Entry 6C12 (X-ray diffraction, 2.15 A resolution); this record covers chains B and D.

Chain B:
Protein: Succinate dehydrogenase flavoprotein subunit
From: Escherichia coli (strain K12)
Notes: EC 1.3.5.1
UniProt: P0AC41 (SDHA_ECOLI); residues 1-588 here = UniProt positions 1-588
Sequence (588 residues; row label = number of the first residue in the row):
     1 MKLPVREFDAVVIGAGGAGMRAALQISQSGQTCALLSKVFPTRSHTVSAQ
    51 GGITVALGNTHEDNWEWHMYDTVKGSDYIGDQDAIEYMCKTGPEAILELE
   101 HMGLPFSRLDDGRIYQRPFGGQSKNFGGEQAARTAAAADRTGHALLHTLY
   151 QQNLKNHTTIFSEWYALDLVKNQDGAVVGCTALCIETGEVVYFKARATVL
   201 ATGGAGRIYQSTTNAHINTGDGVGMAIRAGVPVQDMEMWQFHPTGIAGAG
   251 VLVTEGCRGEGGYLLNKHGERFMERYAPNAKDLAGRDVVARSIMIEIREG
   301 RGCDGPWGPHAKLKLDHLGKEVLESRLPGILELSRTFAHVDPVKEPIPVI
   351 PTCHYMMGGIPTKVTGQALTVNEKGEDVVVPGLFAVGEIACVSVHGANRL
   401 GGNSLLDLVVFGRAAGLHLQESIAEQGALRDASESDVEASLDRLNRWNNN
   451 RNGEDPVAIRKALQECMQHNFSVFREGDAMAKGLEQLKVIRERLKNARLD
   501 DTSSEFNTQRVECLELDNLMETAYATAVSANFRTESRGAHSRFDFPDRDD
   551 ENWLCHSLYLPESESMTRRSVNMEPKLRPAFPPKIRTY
Not modelled in the structure: 53-63, 103-137, 584-588
Covalently attached groups: flavin-adenine dinucleotide (FAD) linked to His45
Bound ions: Na+: Met356, Met357, Gly358, Glu388, Ala390
Small-molecule neighbours: FAD (flavin-adenine dinucleotide): Ile13, Gly14, Ala15, Gly16, Gly17, Ala18, Gly19, Leu36, Ser37, Lys38, Val39, Ser44, Thr46, Ser48, Ala49, Gln50, Trp164, Tyr165, Ala166, Ala201, Thr202, Gly203, Gly204, Thr213, Asn214, Asn218, Asp221, Met225, His354, Tyr355, Gly387, Glu388, Arg399, Gly402, Asn403, Ser404, Leu405, Leu408
Curated features (UniProtKB/Swiss-Prot):
  - active site: Arg286 (Proton acceptor)
  - binding site (FAD): Gly14 to Gly19, Asp221, Glu388, Ser404, Leu405
  - binding site (substrate): His242, Thr254, His354, Arg399
  - modified residue: His45 (Tele-8alpha-FAD histidine), Lys267 (N6-acetyllysine)
  - mutagenesis: Glu186 (E186M: Allows recovery of protein cross-linked to SdhE, SdhA is flavinylated), Thr187 (T187M: No recovery of protein cross-linked to SdhE, SdhA is flavinylated)
From the paper describing this entry:
  - binding site for flavin-adenine dinucleotide: His45

Chain D:
Protein: FAD assembly factor SdhE
From: Escherichia coli (strain K12)
UniProt: P64559 (SDHE_ECOLI); numbering as in UniProt (aligned over 2-88)
Sequence (101 residues; numbered -12 to 88; the number before each row is that of its first residue; numbers below 1 keep their minus sign (Met-12 is residue -12)):
   -12 MGSSHHHHHHSQDPDINNKARIHWACRRGMRELDISIMPFFEHEYDSLSD
    38 DEKRIFIRLLECDDPDLFNWLMNHGKPADAELEMMVRLIQTRNRERGPVA
    88 I
Not modelled in the structure: -12 to 1, 88
Sequence notes: expression tag (-12 to 1)
Curated features (UniProtKB/Swiss-Prot):
  - mutagenesis: Arg14 (R14A: Flavinylates both FrdA and SdhA), Glu19 (E19A: Flavinylates FrdA but not SdhA)

How chain B and chain D interact:
Contacting residue pairs (57; chain B residue first):
  Lys38(B) - Trp11(D)  hydrogen bond (backbone-side chain)
  Arg43(B) - Ala12(D)
  Arg43(B) - Arg14(D)
  Arg43(B) - Arg15(D)
  Arg43(B) - Gly16(D)  hydrogen bond (backbone-backbone)
  Arg43(B) - Leu47(D)  hydrogen bond (side chain-backbone)
  Arg43(B) - Asp51(D)
  Ser44(B) - Gly16(D)
  His45(B) - Gly16(D)  hydrogen bond (side chain-backbone)
  Val47(B) - Gly16(D)
  Val47(B) - Met17(D)  hydrophobic
  Val47(B) - Asp51(D)
  Ser48(B) - Gly16(D)  hydrogen bond (side chain-backbone)
  Ser48(B) - Met17(D)
  Ala138(B) - Phe55(D)  hydrophobic
  Ala138(B) - Asn56(D)  hydrogen bond (backbone-side chain)
  Asp139(B) - Pro52(D)
  Arg140(B) - Asp50(D)  salt bridge
  Arg140(B) - Asp53(D)  salt bridge
  His143(B) - Asp50(D)  salt bridge
  His143(B) - Pro52(D)
  Glu163(B) - Trp11(D)
  Ile185(B) - Trp11(D)  hydrophobic
  Thr212(B) - Arg18(D)
  Thr213(B) - Arg18(D)
  Asn214(B) - Arg18(D)
  Ala215(B) - Arg15(D)
  Ala215(B) - Gly16(D)
  Ala215(B) - Met17(D)
  Ala215(B) - Arg18(D)
  Ala215(B) - Asp21(D)
  His216(B) - Arg14(D)  hydrogen bond (backbone-side chain)
  His216(B) - Arg18(D)  hydrogen bond
  His216(B) - Asp21(D)  hydrogen bond (backbone-side chain)
  Ile217(B) - Arg14(D)
  Ile217(B) - Arg15(D)
  Gly248(B) - Arg18(D)
  Ala249(B) - Arg18(D)  hydrogen bond (backbone-side chain)
  Ala249(B) - Ile22(D)  hydrophobic
  Val251(B) - Glu19(D)
  Pro306(B) - Pro85(D)
  Trp307(B) - Pro85(D)
  Glu332(B) - His61(D)  salt bridge
  Thr336(B) - Met59(D)
  Phe337(B) - Glu19(D)
  Phe337(B) - Ser23(D)
  Phe337(B) - Met59(D)  hydrophobic
  His339(B) - Asn80(D)  hydrogen bond (side chain-backbone)
  His339(B) - Gly84(D)
  His339(B) - Pro85(D)
  Phe506(B) - Ala7(D)
  Phe506(B) - Arg8(D)
  Thr508(B) - His10(D)  hydrogen bond
  Thr508(B) - Trp11(D)
  Val511(B) - Trp11(D)  hydrophobic
  Val511(B) - Arg14(D)
  Glu515(B) - Arg14(D)  salt bridge
Also at the interface, not in a pair above, chain B (37 interface residues in all): Val39, Thr42, Arg207, Ala338, Glu505, Glu512
Also at the interface, not in a pair above, chain D (30 interface residues in all): Asn5, Glu48, Arg81, Val86

Overview:
Chain B and chain D form an interface of 37 and 30 residues respectively; the contacts include 12 hydrogen
bonds and 5 salt bridges. Polar contacts include Arg140(B)-Asp50(D), Arg140(B)-Asp53(D) and
His143(B)-Asp50(D). Covalently linked flavin-adenine dinucleotide: at His45(B). From the paper: a binding site
for flavin-adenine dinucleotide at His45(B).
Here chain B is Succinate dehydrogenase flavoprotein subunit and chain D is FAD assembly factor SdhE, both
from Escherichia coli (strain K12). Entry 6C12 (SDHA-SDHE complex) was determined by X-ray diffraction.
